PDB entry 7O85 | electron microscopy, 3.30 A resolution | chains A and D of the 21 polymer chains in the assembly

== Chain A (and D) ==
Protein: Protective antigen PA-63
Organism: Bacillus anthracis
Notes: chain D of this document is another copy of the same molecule, construct and numbering; everything in this record applies to it too
Reference sequence: P13423 (PAG_BACAN); residues 174-614 here correspond to UniProt positions 203-643 (UniProt number = residue number + 29)
Amino-acid sequence (441 residues; row label = number of the first residue in the row):
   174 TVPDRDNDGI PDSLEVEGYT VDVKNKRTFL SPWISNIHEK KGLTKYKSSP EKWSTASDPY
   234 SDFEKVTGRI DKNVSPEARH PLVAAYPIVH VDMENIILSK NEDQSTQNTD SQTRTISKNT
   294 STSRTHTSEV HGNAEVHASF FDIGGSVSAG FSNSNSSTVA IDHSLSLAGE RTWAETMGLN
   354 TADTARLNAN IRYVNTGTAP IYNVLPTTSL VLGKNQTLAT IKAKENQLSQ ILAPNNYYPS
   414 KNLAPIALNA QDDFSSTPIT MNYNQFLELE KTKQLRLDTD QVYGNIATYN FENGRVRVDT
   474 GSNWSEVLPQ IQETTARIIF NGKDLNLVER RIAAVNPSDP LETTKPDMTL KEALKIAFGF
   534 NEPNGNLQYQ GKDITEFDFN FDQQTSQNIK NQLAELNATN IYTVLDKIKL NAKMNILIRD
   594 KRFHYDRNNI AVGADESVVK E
Disordered / not traced: 265-293, 334-364, 382-400, 418-447
UniProt features mapped onto this chain:
  - region: Phe-202 to Ile-210 (Alpha-clamp)
  - binding site (Ca(2+)): Asp-177, Asp-179, Asp-181, Ile-183, Glu-188, Ser-222, Lys-225, Asp-235
  - site: Arg-178 (Alpha-clamp), Leu-187 (Alpha-clamp), Phe-236 (Alpha-clamp), Phe-314, Asp-315 (Cleavage), Phe-427 (Phi-clamp), Phe-464 (Alpha-clamp)
Ion coordination: Ca2+ site 1: Asp-177, Asp-179, Asp-181, Ile-183, Asp-185, Glu-188; Ca2+ site 2: Asp-179, Asp-181, Glu-188, Ser-222, Lys-225, Asp-235
Reported in the primary citation:
  - contacts within the chain: Phe-313/Tyr-575 (pi stacking), Phe-552/Tyr-575 (pi stacking)
  - conformationally variable residues (loop rearrangement, side-chain flip): Ser-301 to Gly-323, Phe-552, Tyr-575

== How chain A and chain D interact ==
Pairs across the interface - 48 pairs, chain A then chain D:
  Val-194(A) / Pro-513(D)  hydrophobic
  Val-196(A) / Thr-516(D)
  Lys-199(A) / Pro-223(D)
  Lys-199(A) / Thr-516(D)
  Lys-199(A) / Thr-517(D)
  Lys-199(A) / Lys-518(D)
  Lys-199(A) / Pro-519(D)
  Lys-199(A) / Asp-520(D)  salt bridge
  Arg-200(A) / Val-189(D)
  Arg-200(A) / Pro-223(D)
  Arg-200(A) / Glu-224(D)
  Thr-201(A) / Arg-178(D)  hydrogen bond (backbone-side chain)
  Thr-201(A) / Glu-224(D)
  Val-239(A) / Pro-513(D)
  Thr-240(A) / Leu-514(D)  hydrogen bond (backbone-backbone)
  Gly-241(A) / Asp-512(D)
  Gly-241(A) / Leu-514(D)
  Arg-242(A) / Glu-224(D)  salt bridge
  Arg-242(A) / Leu-514(D)
  Asp-244(A) / Gln-483(D)  hydrogen bond
  Lys-245(A) / Gln-483(D)  hydrogen bond (backbone-side chain)
  Lys-245(A) / Glu-486(D)
  Lys-245(A) / Asp-512(D)  salt bridge
  Lys-245(A) / Leu-514(D)
  Lys-245(A) / Glu-515(D)  salt bridge
  Asn-246(A) / Pro-482(D)
  Asn-246(A) / Glu-486(D)
  Arg-252(A) / Asp-512(D)  salt bridge
  Ser-402(A) / Val-455(D)
  Ser-402(A) / Ser-478(D)  hydrogen bond (backbone-side chain)
  Gln-403(A) / Asp-453(D)
  Gln-403(A) / Val-455(D)
  Ile-404(A) / Pro-482(D)  hydrophobic
  Ser-413(A) / Ser-325(D)
  Ser-413(A) / Ser-327(D)
  Asn-415(A) / Thr-300(D)
  Asn-415(A) / Ser-325(D)
  Leu-416(A) / Ser-327(D)
  Leu-416(A) / Asp-451(D)
  Asn-466(A) / Trp-226(D)
  Gly-467(A) / Trp-226(D)
  Arg-468(A) / Pro-232(D)
  Arg-468(A) / Ile-459(D)
  Arg-468(A) / Ser-475(D)  hydrogen bond
  Arg-468(A) / Val-480(D)
  Val-469(A) / Glu-479(D)
  Val-469(A) / Gln-483(D)
  Val-471(A) / Glu-479(D)
Interface residues without a listed pair, chain A (29 interface residues in all): Asn-198, Phe-202, Tyr-375, Glu-465, Arg-470
Interface residues without a listed pair, chain D (33 interface residues in all): Asn-180, Asp-185, Asp-472, Asn-476

== Summary ==
Chain A and chain D form an interface of 29 and 33 residues respectively, with 6 hydrogen bonds and 5 salt
bridges. Polar contacts include Lys-199(A)/Asp-520(D), Arg-242(A)/Glu-224(D) and Lys-245(A)/Asp-512(D). The
paper reports conformational variability at Ser-301(A), Phe-552(A) and Tyr-575(A); contacts within the chain
involving Phe-313(A), Tyr-575(A) and Phe-552(A).
Both chains are Protective antigen PA-63 (Bacillus anthracis). Entry 7O85 (Anthrax toxin prepore in complex
with the neutralizing Fab cAb29) was determined by electron microscopy.
